Entry 4I8P (X-ray diffraction, 1.95 A resolution); this record covers chains A and B.

Chain A (and B):
Protein: Aminoaldehyde dehydrogenase 1
From: Zea mays
Notes: EC 1.2.1.19; chain B of this document is another copy of the same molecule, construct and numbering; everything in this record applies to it too
UniProtKB: C0P9J6 (C0P9J6_MAIZE); numbering as in UniProt (aligned over 2-505)
Chain sequence (520 residues; each row starts with the number of its first residue; numbers below 1 keep their minus sign (Met-14 is residue -14)):
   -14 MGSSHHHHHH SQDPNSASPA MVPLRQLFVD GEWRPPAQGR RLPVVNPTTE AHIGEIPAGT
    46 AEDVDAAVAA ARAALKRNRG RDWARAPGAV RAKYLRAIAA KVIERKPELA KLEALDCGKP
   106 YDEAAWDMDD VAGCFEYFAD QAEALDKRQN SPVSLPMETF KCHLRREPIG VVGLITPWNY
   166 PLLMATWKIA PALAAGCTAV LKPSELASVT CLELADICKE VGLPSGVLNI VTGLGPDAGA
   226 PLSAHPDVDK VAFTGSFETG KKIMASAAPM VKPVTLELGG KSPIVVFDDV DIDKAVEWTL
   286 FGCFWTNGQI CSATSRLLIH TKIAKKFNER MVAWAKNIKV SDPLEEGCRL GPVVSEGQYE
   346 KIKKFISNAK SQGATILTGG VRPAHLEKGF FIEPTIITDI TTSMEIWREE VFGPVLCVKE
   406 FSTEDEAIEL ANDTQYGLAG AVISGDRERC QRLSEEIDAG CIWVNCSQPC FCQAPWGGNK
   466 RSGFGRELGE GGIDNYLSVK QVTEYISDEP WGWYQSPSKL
Unresolved in the structure: -14 to 5 (chain B: -14 to 5, 504-505)
Sequence notes: expression tag (-14 to 1)
Metal / ion sites: Na+: Asp101, Leu191
Small-molecule neighbours: NAD (nicotinamide-adenine-dinucleotide): Ile160, Thr161, Pro162, Trp163, Asn164, Met169, Trp172, Lys187, Pro188, Ser189, Glu190, Gly218, Leu219, Gly220, Pro221, Gly224, Ala225, Ser228, Phe238, Thr239, Gly240, Ser241, Thr244, Lys247, Ile248, Glu262, Leu263, Gly264, Gly265, Cys296, Glu395, Phe397, Leu423, Trp461
UniProt features mapped onto this chain:
  - active site: Glu262 (Proton acceptor), Cys296 (Nucleophile)
  - binding site (Na(+)): Asp101, Leu191
  - binding site (NAD(+)): Thr161 to Trp163, Lys187 to Glu190, Ser241 to Thr244, Glu262, Glu395, Trp461
  - site: Asn164 (Transition state stabilizer)
Reported in the primary citation:
  - Na+ coordination: Asp101, Leu191
  - binding site for NAD: Trp461 (proposed by the authors, not directly observed)
  - conformationally variable residues (side-chain flip): Trp461
  - specificity-determining residues: Trp290, Cys446
  - catalytic residues: Glu262 (by similarity / conservation)

How chain A and chain B interact:
Pairs across the interface (176; chain A residue first):
  Arg64(A) - Asp410(B)  salt bridge
  Arg64(A) - Glu441(B)  salt bridge
  Arg70(A) - Glu440(B)  hydrogen bond (side chain-backbone)
  Asp107(A) - Trp498(B)
  Glu108(A) - Trp498(B)
  Val138(A) - Gln458(B)
  Ser139(A) - Gln458(B)
  Leu140(A) - Phe456(B)  hydrophobic
  Pro141(A) - Phe456(B)
  Pro141(A) - Gln458(B)
  Met142(A) - Phe456(B)  hydrophobic
  Phe145(A) - Pro454(B)  hydrophobic
  Phe145(A) - Phe456(B)  hydrophobic
  Cys147(A) - Ala459(B)  hydrophobic
  Leu149(A) - Pro460(B)
  Arg150(A) - Ser439(B)
  Arg150(A) - Glu440(B)
  Glu152(A) - Glu440(B)
  Phe242(A) - Pro254(B)
  Phe242(A) - Val256(B)  hydrophobic
  Gly245(A) - Val256(B)
  Lys246(A) - Ala253(B)
  Lys246(A) - Pro254(B)
  Lys246(A) - Val256(B)
  Met249(A) - Ala253(B)  hydrophobic
  Met249(A) - Lys257(B)
  Ala250(A) - Ala253(B)
  Ala253(A) - Lys246(B)
  Ala253(A) - Met249(B)  hydrophobic
  Ala253(A) - Ala250(B)
  Pro254(A) - Phe242(B)
  Pro254(A) - Lys246(B)
  Val256(A) - Gly245(B)
  Val256(A) - Lys246(B)
  Val256(A) - Leu261(B)  hydrophobic
  Val256(A) - Leu263(B)  hydrophobic
  Val256(A) - Lys465(B)
  Val256(A) - Arg466(B)
  Val256(A) - Phe469(B)
  Lys257(A) - Met249(B)
  Lys257(A) - Phe469(B)
  Pro258(A) - Phe469(B)
  Leu261(A) - Val256(B)  hydrophobic
  Leu263(A) - Val256(B)  hydrophobic
  Lys279(A) - Asp493(B)  hydrogen bond (side chain-backbone)
  Glu282(A) - Trp496(B)
  Glu282(A) - Gly497(B)  hydrogen bond (side chain-backbone)
  Glu282(A) - Trp498(B)  hydrogen bond (side chain-backbone)
  Glu282(A) - Tyr499(B)  hydrogen bond (side chain-backbone)
  Trp283(A) - Tyr490(B)
  Trp283(A) - Trp496(B)  hydrophobic
  Leu285(A) - Tyr499(B)
  Phe286(A) - Trp496(B)
  Phe286(A) - Trp498(B)
  Phe286(A) - Tyr499(B)
  Phe289(A) - Tyr499(B)
  Trp290(A) - Tyr499(B)  hydrogen bond (backbone-side chain)
  Arg315(A) - Pro502(B)
  Arg315(A) - Ser503(B)  hydrogen bond
  Ala318(A) - Pro502(B)
  Trp319(A) - Tyr499(B)
  Trp319(A) - Gln500(B)
  Trp319(A) - Ser501(B)
  Trp319(A) - Pro502(B)
  Asn322(A) - Gln500(B)  hydrogen bond (side chain-backbone)
  Asn322(A) - Ser501(B)  hydrogen bond (side chain-backbone)
  Asn322(A) - Pro502(B)
  Ile323(A) - Tyr499(B)  hydrophobic
  Arg334(A) - Trp498(B)  hydrogen bond (side chain-backbone)
  Arg334(A) - Tyr499(B)
  Ser439(A) - Lys485(B)  hydrogen bond (backbone-side chain)
  Ser439(A) - Val487(B)
  Glu440(A) - Arg70(B)  hydrogen bond (backbone-side chain)
  Glu440(A) - Arg150(B)
  Glu440(A) - Glu152(B)
  Glu440(A) - Lys485(B)  hydrogen bond (backbone-side chain)
  Glu441(A) - Arg64(B)  salt bridge
  Ile442(A) - Lys485(B)  hydrogen bond (backbone-side chain)
  Ala444(A) - Lys485(B)
  Gly445(A) - Val484(B)
  Gly445(A) - Lys485(B)
  Gly445(A) - Gln486(B)  hydrogen bond (backbone-backbone)
  Cys446(A) - Gln486(B)
  Ile447(A) - Lys485(B)
  Ile447(A) - Gln486(B)  hydrogen bond (backbone-backbone)
  Ile447(A) - Val487(B)
  Ile447(A) - Thr488(B)  hydrogen bond (backbone-backbone)
  Trp448(A) - Thr488(B)
  Val449(A) - Val487(B)  hydrophobic
  Val449(A) - Thr488(B)  hydrogen bond (backbone-backbone)
  Val449(A) - Glu489(B)
  Val449(A) - Tyr490(B)  hydrogen bond (backbone-backbone)
  Asn450(A) - Tyr490(B)
  Cys451(A) - Thr488(B)
  Cys451(A) - Tyr490(B)  hydrophobic
  Pro454(A) - Phe145(B)  hydrophobic
  Phe456(A) - Leu140(B)  hydrophobic
  Phe456(A) - Pro141(B)
  Phe456(A) - Met142(B)  hydrophobic
  Phe456(A) - Phe145(B)  hydrophobic
  Gln458(A) - Val138(B)
  Gln458(A) - Ser139(B)
  Gln458(A) - Pro141(B)
  Ala459(A) - Cys147(B)  hydrophobic
  Ala459(A) - Gln486(B)
  Pro460(A) - Leu149(B)
  Pro460(A) - Val484(B)  hydrophobic
  Pro460(A) - Gln486(B)  hydrogen bond (backbone-side chain)
  Trp461(A) - Gln486(B)
  Asn464(A) - Ser483(B)  hydrogen bond
  Lys465(A) - Val256(B)
  Arg466(A) - Val256(B)
  Phe469(A) - Val256(B)
  Phe469(A) - Lys257(B)
  Phe469(A) - Pro258(B)
  Arg471(A) - Ser483(B)  hydrogen bond
  Arg471(A) - Val484(B)  hydrogen bond (side chain-backbone)
  Ser483(A) - Asn464(B)  hydrogen bond
  Ser483(A) - Arg471(B)  hydrogen bond
  Val484(A) - Gly445(B)
  Val484(A) - Pro460(B)  hydrophobic
  Val484(A) - Arg471(B)  hydrogen bond (backbone-side chain)
  Lys485(A) - Ser439(B)  hydrogen bond (side chain-backbone)
  Lys485(A) - Glu440(B)  hydrogen bond (side chain-backbone)
  Lys485(A) - Ile442(B)  hydrogen bond (side chain-backbone)
  Lys485(A) - Ala444(B)
  Lys485(A) - Gly445(B)
  Lys485(A) - Ile447(B)
  Gln486(A) - Gly445(B)  hydrogen bond (backbone-backbone)
  Gln486(A) - Cys446(B)
  Gln486(A) - Ile447(B)  hydrogen bond (backbone-backbone)
  Gln486(A) - Ala459(B)
  Gln486(A) - Pro460(B)
  Gln486(A) - Trp461(B)
  Val487(A) - Ile447(B)
  Val487(A) - Val449(B)  hydrophobic
  Thr488(A) - Ile447(B)  hydrogen bond (backbone-backbone)
  Thr488(A) - Trp448(B)
  Thr488(A) - Val449(B)  hydrogen bond (backbone-backbone)
  Thr488(A) - Cys451(B)
  Glu489(A) - Arg432(B)  salt bridge
  Glu489(A) - Val449(B)
  Tyr490(A) - Trp283(B)
  Tyr490(A) - Val449(B)  hydrogen bond (backbone-backbone)
  Tyr490(A) - Asn450(B)
  Tyr490(A) - Cys451(B)  hydrophobic
  Asp493(A) - Lys279(B)  hydrogen bond (backbone-side chain)
  Trp496(A) - Trp111(B)  hydrophobic
  Trp496(A) - Glu282(B)
  Trp496(A) - Trp283(B)  hydrophobic
  Trp496(A) - Phe286(B)
  Gly497(A) - Glu282(B)  hydrogen bond (backbone-side chain)
  Trp498(A) - Asp107(B)
  Trp498(A) - Glu108(B)
  Trp498(A) - Trp111(B)  hydrophobic
  Trp498(A) - Glu282(B)  hydrogen bond (backbone-side chain)
  Trp498(A) - Phe286(B)
  Trp498(A) - Arg334(B)  hydrogen bond (backbone-side chain)
  Tyr499(A) - Glu282(B)  hydrogen bond (backbone-side chain)
  Tyr499(A) - Leu285(B)
  Tyr499(A) - Phe286(B)
  Tyr499(A) - Phe289(B)
  Tyr499(A) - Trp290(B)  hydrogen bond (side chain-backbone)
  Tyr499(A) - Trp319(B)
  Tyr499(A) - Ile323(B)  hydrophobic
  Gln500(A) - Trp319(B)
  Gln500(A) - Asn322(B)  hydrogen bond (backbone-side chain)
  Ser501(A) - Asp278(B)
  Ser501(A) - Trp319(B)
  Ser501(A) - Asn322(B)  hydrogen bond (backbone-side chain)
  Pro502(A) - Arg315(B)
  Pro502(A) - Ala318(B)
  Pro502(A) - Trp319(B)
  Pro502(A) - Asn322(B)
  Lys504(A) - Lys321(B)
  Lys504(A) - Asn322(B)
Interface residues without a listed pair, chain A (86 interface residues in all): Lys146, Ala252, Val259, Asp410, Gly468, Glu494, Pro495
Interface residues without a listed pair, chain B (88 interface residues in all): Ala252, Gly468, Glu494, Pro495

Overview:
The interface between chain A and chain B involves 86 residues on one side and 88 on the other; the contacts
include 42 hydrogen bonds and 4 salt bridges. Among the polar pairs are Arg64(A)-Asp410(B), Arg64(A)-Glu441(B)
and Glu489(A)-Arg432(B). Chain A binds NAD. The paper reports the catalytic residue Glu262(A); a binding site
for NAD at Trp461(A).
Both chains are Aminoaldehyde dehydrogenase 1 (Zea mays). Entry 4I8P (Crystal structure of aminoaldehyde
dehydrogenase 1a from Zea mays (ZmAMADH1a)) was determined by X-ray diffraction (same publication as 4I8Q and
4I9B).
